5F1I - chains A and C of the 3 polymer chains in the assembly; structure by X-ray diffraction, 2.90 A resolution.

Chain A:
Name: MHC class I DLA-88
Source organism: Canis lupus familiaris
UniProtKB: J9UGS3 (J9UGS3_CANFA); residues 1-275 here correspond to UniProt positions 2-276 (UniProt number = residue number + 1)
Sequence (275 residues; numbered 1 to 275; the number before each row is that of its first residue):
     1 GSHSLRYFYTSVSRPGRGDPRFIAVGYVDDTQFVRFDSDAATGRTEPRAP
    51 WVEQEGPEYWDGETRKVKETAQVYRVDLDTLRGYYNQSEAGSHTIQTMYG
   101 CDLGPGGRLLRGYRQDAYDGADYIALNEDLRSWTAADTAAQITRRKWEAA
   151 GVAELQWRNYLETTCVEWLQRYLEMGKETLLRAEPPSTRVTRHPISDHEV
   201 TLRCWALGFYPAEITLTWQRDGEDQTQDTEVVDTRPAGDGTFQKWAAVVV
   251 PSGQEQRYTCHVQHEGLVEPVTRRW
Unresolved in the structure: 271-275
Disulfides: Cys101-Cys165, Cys204-Cys260

Chain C:
Name: 9-residue peptide
Sequence (9 residues; row label = number of the first residue in the row):
     1 KLFSGELTK

Interface between chain A and chain C:
Residue-residue contacts (40; chain A residue first):
  Tyr7(A) with Lys1(C), hydrogen bond (side chain-backbone); Leu2(C)
  Tyr9(A) with Leu2(C); Phe3(C)
  Tyr59(A) with Lys1(C)
  Glu63(A) with Lys1(C); Leu2(C), hydrogen bond (side chain-backbone)
  Lys66(A) with Lys1(C); Leu2(C), hydrogen bond (side chain-backbone); Ser4(C)
  Val67(A) with Leu2(C), hydrophobic
  Val73(A) with Glu6(C)
  Asp77(A) with Thr8(C), hydrogen bond; Lys9(C), salt bridge
  Thr80(A) with Lys9(C)
  Tyr84(A) with Lys9(C), hydrogen bond (side chain-backbone)
  Tyr99(A) with Leu2(C); Phe3(C), hydrogen bond (side chain-backbone)
  Arg114(A) with Glu6(C), salt bridge
  Asp116(A) with Lys9(C), salt bridge
  Tyr123(A) with Lys9(C)
  Thr143(A) with Lys9(C)
  Lys146(A) with Leu7(C); Thr8(C); Lys9(C)
  Trp147(A) with Leu7(C); Thr8(C), hydrogen bond (side chain-backbone); Lys9(C)
  Ala150(A) with Leu7(C), hydrophobic
  Val152(A) with Leu7(C), hydrophobic
  Gln156(A) with Phe3(C); Gly5(C), hydrogen bond (side chain-backbone); Leu7(C)
  Trp157(A) with Phe3(C), hydrophobic; Glu6(C), hydrogen bond
  Tyr160(A) with Lys1(C), hydrogen bond (side chain-backbone); Phe3(C), hydrophobic
  Thr164(A) with Lys1(C)
  Trp168(A) with Lys1(C)
  Tyr172(A) with Lys1(C), hydrogen bond (side chain-backbone)
Interface residues without a listed pair, chain A (29 interface residues in all): Leu5, Thr70, Leu81, Ile95

Summary:
Chain A and chain C form an interface of 29 and 9 residues respectively, with 11 hydrogen bonds and 3 salt
bridges. Polar pairs include Asp77(A)-Lys9(C), Arg114(A)-Glu6(C) and Asp116(A)-Lys9(C).
Chain A is MHC class I DLA-88 (Canis lupus familiaris) and chain C is a 9-residue peptide; the structure, MHC
with 9-mer peptide, was determined by X-ray diffraction together with 5F1N from the same study.
